3HOT - chains A and C of the 8 polymer chains in the assembly; structure by X-ray diffraction, 3.25 A resolution.

Chain A:
Molecule: Transposable element mariner, complete cds
From: Drosophila mauritiana
Notes: EC 2.7.7.-
UniProt: Q7JQ07 (Q7JQ07_DROMA); numbering as in UniProt (aligned over 1-345)
Amino-acid sequence (345 residues; numbered 1 to 345; the number before each row is that of its first residue):
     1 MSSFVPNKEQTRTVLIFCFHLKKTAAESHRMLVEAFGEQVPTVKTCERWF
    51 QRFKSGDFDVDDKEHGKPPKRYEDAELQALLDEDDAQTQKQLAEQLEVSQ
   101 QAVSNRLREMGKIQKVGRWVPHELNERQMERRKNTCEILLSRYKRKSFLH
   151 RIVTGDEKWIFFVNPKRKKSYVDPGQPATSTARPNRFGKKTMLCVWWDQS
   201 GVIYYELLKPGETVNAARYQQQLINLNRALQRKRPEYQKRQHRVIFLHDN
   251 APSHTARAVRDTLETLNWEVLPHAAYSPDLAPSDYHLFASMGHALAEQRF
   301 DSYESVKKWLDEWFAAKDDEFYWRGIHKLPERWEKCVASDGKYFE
Not modelled in the structure: 1-4, 238-240
Construct notes: engineered mutation Ala216 (Thr in Q7JQ07)
Cystine bridges: Cys136-Cys336
Metal / ion sites: Mn2+: Asp156, Asp249 (shared with 1 residue of chain G)
Reported in the primary citation:
  - Mn2+ coordination: Asp156, Asp249
  - mutagenesis - R118A/T216A, R118Q/T216A: decreased catalytic activity
  - mutagenesis - T216A: unchanged catalytic activity (citing earlier work)
  - mutagenesis - W119P, W119P/T216A: abolished catalytic activity
  - mutagenesis - R186A/T216A (less than 5%): decreased catalytic activity on strand transfer
  - mutagenesis - K158A/T216A, R183A/T216A, N185A/T216A, R186A/T216A, K189A/T216A: unchanged catalytic activity
  - mutagenesis - K158A/T216A, R183A/T216A, N185A/T216A, K189A/T216A: increased catalytic activity on target integration

Chain C:
Molecule: Mos1 NTS inverted repeat DNA
Sequence (25 nucleotides; row label = number of the first residue in the row):
     4 GGTGTACAAGTAXGAAATGTCGTTT
Modified positions: 5IU (5-iodo-2'-deoxyuridine-5'-monophosphate) at position 16

Interface between chain A and chain C:
Pairs across the interface (35):
  Lys8(A) - DG22(C)  salt bridge to the phosphate
  Pro41(A) - DG22(C)  phosphate contact
  Thr42(A) - DG22(C)  hydrogen bond to the phosphate
  Thr42(A) - DT23(C)  base contact
  Lys44(A) - DT23(C)  base contact
  Thr45(A) - DT21(C)  sugar contact
  Thr45(A) - DG22(C)  hydrogen bond to the phosphate
  Arg48(A) - DT21(C)  base contact
  Arg48(A) - DG22(C)  hydrogen bond to the base
  Trp49(A) - DT21(C)  phosphate contact
  Arg52(A) - DA20(C)  salt bridge to the phosphate
  Asp62(A) - DA20(C)  phosphate contact
  Lys63(A) - DA19(C)  phosphate contact
  Lys63(A) - DA20(C)  hydrogen bond to the phosphate
  Glu64(A) - DA19(C)  sugar contact
  His65(A) - DG17(C)  base contact
  His65(A) - DA18(C)  base contact
  His65(A) - DA19(C)  base contact
  Gly66(A) - DG17(C)  hydrogen bond to the base
  Gly66(A) - DA18(C)  hydrogen bond to the base
  Lys67(A) - DG17(C)  sugar contact
  Pro68(A) - 5IU_16(C)  base contact
  Pro69(A) - DG17(C)  phosphate contact
  Thr88(A) - DG7(C)  phosphate contact
  Thr88(A) - DT8(C)  phosphate contact
  Gln89(A) - DT8(C)  hydrogen bond to the phosphate
  Gln89(A) - DA9(C)  phosphate contact
  Gln100(A) - DT8(C)  base contact
  Gln100(A) - DA9(C)  base contact
  Gln101(A) - DA9(C)  base contact
  Gln101(A) - DC10(C)  base contact
  Ser104(A) - DA9(C)  hydrogen bond to the phosphate
  Arg108(A) - DA9(C)  sugar contact
  Arg108(A) - DC10(C)  salt bridge to the phosphate
  Gln114(A) - DT8(C)  sugar contact
Other interface residues (no listed pair), chain A (24 interface residues in all): Lys90
Other interface residues (no listed pair), chain C (15 interface residues in all): DA11, DA15, DC24

Summary:
24 residues of chain A face 15 of chain C across their interface; the contacts include 8 hydrogen bonds and 3
salt bridges. Among the polar pairs are Arg48(A)-DG22(C), Gly66(A)-DG17(C) and Gly66(A)-DA18(C). The paper
reports that K158A/T216A, R183A/T216A and N185A/T216A of chain A, among others, increase catalytic activity on
target integration; Mn2+ coordination by Asp156(A) and Asp249(A); 10 substitutions were tested in all.
Chain A is Transposable element mariner, complete cds (Drosophila mauritiana) and chain C is Mos1 NTS inverted
repeat DNA; the structure, Crystal structure of the Mos1 mariner paired end complex with Mn, was determined by
X-ray diffraction (same publication as 3HOS).
